PDB entry 4WNO | X-ray diffraction, 1.56 A resolution | chain A

Chain A:
Protein: Serine/threonine-protein kinase ULK1
From: Homo sapiens
Notes: EC 2.7.11.1
UniProtKB: O75385 (ULK1_HUMAN); numbering as in UniProt (aligned over 1-283)
Chain sequence (287 residues; numbered -3 to 283; the number before each row is that of its first residue; numbers below 1 keep their minus sign (Gly-3 is residue -3)):
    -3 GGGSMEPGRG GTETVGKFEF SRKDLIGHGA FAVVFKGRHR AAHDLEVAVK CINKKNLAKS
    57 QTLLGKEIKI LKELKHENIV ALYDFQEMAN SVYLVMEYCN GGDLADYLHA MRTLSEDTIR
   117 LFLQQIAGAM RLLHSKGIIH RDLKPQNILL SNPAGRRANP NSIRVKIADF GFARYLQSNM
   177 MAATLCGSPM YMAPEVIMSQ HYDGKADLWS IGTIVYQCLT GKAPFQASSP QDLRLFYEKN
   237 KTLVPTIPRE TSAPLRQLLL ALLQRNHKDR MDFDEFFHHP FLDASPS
Unresolved in the structure: -3 to 7, 281-283
Construct notes: expression tag (-3 to 0); engineered mutation Ala37 (Glu in O75385), Ala38 (Lys in O75385)
Modified / non-standard residues: Thr180 (phosphothreonine; TPO)
Ligand contacts: 3RF (N~2~-(4-aminophenyl)-N~4~-(5-cyclopropyl-1H-pyrazol-3-yl)quinazoline-2,4-diamine): Ile22, Gly23, Val30, Ala44, Lys46, Val76, Met92, Glu93, Tyr94, Cys95, Gly98, Leu145, Ala164, Asp165
Curated features (UniProtKB/Swiss-Prot):
  - active site: Asp138 (Proton acceptor)
  - binding site (ATP): Ile22 to Val30, Lys46
  - modified residue: Lys162 (N6-acetyllysine)
Reported in the primary citation:
  - mutagenesis - E37A/K38A: unchanged catalytic activity
  - post-translational modification sites: Thr180
  - contacts within the chain: Arg137-Thr180, Arg170-Thr180
  - post-translational modification sites: Lys162 (citing earlier work)
  - binding site for 3RF: Lys46, Asp165

Summary:
Ligands of chain A: compound 3RF. From UniProt: active-site residue Asp138 and 10 ATP-binding residues. The
paper reports a binding site for 3RF at Lys46 and Asp165; E37A/K38A leave catalytic activity unchanged.
Chain A is Serine/threonine-protein kinase ULK1 (Homo sapiens); the structure, Structure of ULK1 bound to an
inhibitor, was determined by X-ray diffraction together with 4WNP from the same study.
